PDB entry 3SJV | X-ray diffraction, 3.10 A resolution | chains C and D of the 5 polymer chains in the assembly

Chain C:
Protein: Epstein-Barr nuclear antigen 3
Notes: fragment: sequence database residues 325-333
UniProt: Q3KST2 (EBNA3_EBVG); residues 1-9 here correspond to UniProt positions 325-333 (UniProt number = residue number + 324)
Sequence (9 residues; numbered 1 to 9; the number before each row is that of its first residue):
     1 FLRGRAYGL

Chain D:
Protein: RL42 T cell receptor, alpha chain
From: Homo sapiens
Sequence (203 residues; row label = number of the first residue in the row; note: 19 numbers in that range are skipped by the numbering (no residue carries them; nothing is unmodelled there); a row labelled like 84A-84C holds insertion residues (84A, then the next letters in order); numbers below 1 keep their minus sign (His-1 is residue -1)):
    -1 HMRKEVEQDPGPFNVPEGATVAFNCTYSNSASQS
    39 FFWYRQDSRKEPKLLMSVYSSG
    66 N
    68 EDG
    78 RFTAQLN
84A-84C RAS
    85 QYISLLIRDSKLSDSATYLCVVRAGKLIFGQGTELSVKPNIQNPDPAVYQ
   135 LRDSKSSDKSVCLFTDFDSQTNVSQSKDSDVYITDKCVLDMRSMDFKSNS
   185 AVAWSNKSDFACANAFNNSIIPEDTFFPSPESS
Disordered / not traced: -1 to 1, 215-217
Disulfide bonds: Cys23-Cys104

Interface between chain C and chain D:
Pairs across the interface (4):
  Phe1(C) - Ala29(D)  hydrophobic
  Gly4(C) - Gln31(D)  hydrogen bond (backbone-side chain)
  Gly4(C) - Arg107(D)
  Ala6(C) - Arg107(D)
Other interface residues (no listed pair), chain C (6 interface residues in all): Arg3, Arg5, Tyr7
Other interface residues (no listed pair), chain D (4 interface residues in all): Tyr57

Summary:
6 residues of chain C face 4 of chain D across their interface; the contacts include 1 hydrogen bond. Its one
hydrogen-bonded contact is Gly4(C)-Gln31(D).
Chain C is Epstein-Barr nuclear antigen 3 and chain D is RL42 T cell receptor, alpha chain (Homo sapiens); the
structure, Crystal structure of the RL42 TCR in complex with HLA-B8-FLR, was determined by X-ray diffraction
together with 3SKM, 3SKN and 3SKO from the same study.
